PDB entry 6JK7 | X-ray diffraction, 3.20 A resolution | chain A

Chain A:
Protein: Pilus assembly protein
Organism: Lactobacillus rhamnosus (strain ATCC 53103 / GG)
Reference sequence: A0A345U425 (A0A345U425_LACRG); residue numbers follow UniProt; this construct covers 30-414
Amino-acid sequence (400 residues; row label = number of the first residue in the row):
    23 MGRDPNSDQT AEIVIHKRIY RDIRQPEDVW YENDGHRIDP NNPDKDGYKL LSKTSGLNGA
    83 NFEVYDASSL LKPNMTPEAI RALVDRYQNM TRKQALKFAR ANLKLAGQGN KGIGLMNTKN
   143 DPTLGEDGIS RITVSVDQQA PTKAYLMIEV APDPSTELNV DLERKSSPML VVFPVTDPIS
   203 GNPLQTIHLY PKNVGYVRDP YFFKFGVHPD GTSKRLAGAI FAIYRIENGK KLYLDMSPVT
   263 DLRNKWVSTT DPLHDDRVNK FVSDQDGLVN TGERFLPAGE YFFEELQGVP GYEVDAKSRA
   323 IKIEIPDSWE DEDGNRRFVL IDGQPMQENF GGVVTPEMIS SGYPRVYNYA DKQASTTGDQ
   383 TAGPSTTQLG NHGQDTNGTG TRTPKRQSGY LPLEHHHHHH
Disordered / not traced: 23-29, 46-60, 75-77, 177-182, 315-321, 373-422
Sequence notes: expression tag (23-29, 415-422)
Glycans and other covalent adducts: covalent link K39-N215, K226-N370

Overview:
Chain A is Pilus assembly protein (Lactobacillus rhamnosus (strain ATCC 53103 / GG)); the structure, Crystal
structure of SpaE basal pilin from Lactobacillus rhamnosus GG - Trigonal form, was determined by X-ray
diffraction together with 6JBV and 6JCH from the same study.
